Entry 7EQE (X-ray diffraction, 2.40 A resolution); this record covers chains A and B.

# Chain A (and B)
Name: TetR/AcrR family transcriptional regulator
From: Streptomyces griseoluteus
Notes: chain B of this document is another copy of the same molecule, construct and numbering; everything in this record applies to it too
UniProtKB: A0A4Z1DIH6 (A0A4Z1DIH6_STRGP); residues 1-192 here = UniProt positions 1-192
Sequence (200 residues; numbered -7 to 192; the number before each row is that of its first residue; numbers below 1 keep their minus sign (Mse-7 is residue -7)):
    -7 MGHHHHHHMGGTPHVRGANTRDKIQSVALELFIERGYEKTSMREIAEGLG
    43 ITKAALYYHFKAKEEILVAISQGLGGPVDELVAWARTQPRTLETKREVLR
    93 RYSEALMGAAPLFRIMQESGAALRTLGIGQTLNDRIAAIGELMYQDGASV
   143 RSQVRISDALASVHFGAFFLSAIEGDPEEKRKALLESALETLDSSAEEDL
Disordered / not traced: -7 to 9, 189-192 (chain B: -7 to 9, 119-127, 189-192)
Construct notes: initiating methionine (-7); expression tag (-6 to 0); conflict Thr83 (Asn in A0A4Z1DIH6)
Modified positions: Mse-7, Mse1 (selenomethionine); Mse34, Mse99, Mse108, Mse135 (selenomethionine; parent Met)

# Chain A / chain B interface
Pairs across the interface (36; chain A residue first):
  Leu115(A) - Arg116(B)
  Arg116(A) - Arg116(B)
  Ile120(A) - Leu115(B)  hydrophobic
  Val142(A) - Glu171(B)
  Val142(A) - Lys172(B)
  Gln145(A) - Ile165(B)
  Val146(A) - Leu162(B)  hydrophobic
  Val146(A) - Ala175(B)
  Val146(A) - Leu176(B)
  Arg147(A) - Glu178(B)  salt bridge
  Arg147(A) - Ser179(B)
  Arg147(A) - Glu182(B)  salt bridge
  Ser149(A) - Phe161(B)
  Ser149(A) - Ile165(B)
  Asp150(A) - Ser154(B)  hydrogen bond
  Asp150(A) - Phe161(B)
  Asp150(A) - Leu176(B)
  Asp150(A) - Ser179(B)  hydrogen bond
  Ala153(A) - Phe161(B)  hydrophobic
  Ser154(A) - Asp150(B)  hydrogen bond
  Ser154(A) - Ser154(B)  hydrogen bond
  Phe157(A) - Phe157(B)  hydrophobic
  Phe161(A) - Ser149(B)
  Phe161(A) - Ala153(B)  hydrophobic
  Ile165(A) - Gln145(B)
  Glu171(A) - Val142(B)
  Lys172(A) - Val142(B)
  Leu176(A) - Val146(B)
  Leu176(A) - Asp150(B)
  Glu178(A) - Arg147(B)  salt bridge
  Ser179(A) - Arg147(B)
  Ser179(A) - Asp150(B)  hydrogen bond
  Ser179(A) - Thr183(B)
  Glu182(A) - Arg147(B)  salt bridge
  Thr183(A) - Ser179(B)
  Thr183(A) - Thr183(B)
Also at the interface, not in a pair above, chain A (27 interface residues in all): Gly112, Arg143, Leu162, Ala175, Ala180, Ser186
Also at the interface, not in a pair above, chain B (26 interface residues in all): Arg143, Phe160, Glu166, Ala180

# Overview
27 residues of chain A face 26 of chain B across their interface, with 5 hydrogen bonds and 4 salt bridges.
Among the polar pairs are Arg147(A)-Glu178(B), Arg147(A)-Glu182(B) and Asp150(A)-Ser154(B).
Chain A and chain B are both TetR/AcrR family transcriptional regulator (Streptomyces griseoluteus); the
structure, Crystal Structure of a transcription factor, was determined by X-ray diffraction.
